7H29 - chains A and B; structure by X-ray diffraction, 1.77 A resolution.

Chain A:
Molecule: Serine protease subunit NS2B
From: Zika virus
UniProt: Q32ZE1 (POLG_ZIKV); residues 46-89 here correspond to UniProt positions 1414-1457 (UniProt number = residue number + 1368)
Amino-acid sequence (46 residues; numbered 44 to 89; the number before each row is that of its first residue):
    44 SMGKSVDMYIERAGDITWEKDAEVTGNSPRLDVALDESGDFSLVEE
Not modelled in the structure: 44-49, 89
Differences from the reference sequence: expression tag (44-45)

Chain B:
Molecule: Serine protease NS3
From: Zika virus
Notes: EC 3.4.21.91, 3.6.1.15, 3.6.4.13
UniProt: Q32ZE1 (POLG_ZIKV); residues 11-177 here correspond to UniProt positions 1509-1675 (UniProt number = residue number + 1498)
Amino-acid sequence (168 residues; each row starts with the number of its first residue):
    10 MKEVKKGETTDGVYRVMTRRLLGSTQVGVGVMQEGVFHTMWHVTKGAALR
    60 SGEGRLDPYWGDVKQDLVSYCGPWKLDAAWDGLSEVQLLAVPPGERAKNI
   110 QTLPGIFKTKDGDIGAVALDYPAGTSGSPILDKCGRVIGLYGNGVVIKNG
   160 SYVSAITQGKREEETPVE
Not modelled in the structure: 10-15, 172-177
Differences from the reference sequence: initiating methionine (10); conflict Lys107 (Arg1605 in Q32ZE1)
Residues lining bound ligands: 1,3-benzothiazole-6-sulfonamide (Z2F): His51, Tyr130, Pro131, Ala132, Ser135, Tyr150, Gly151, Tyr161
UniProt features mapped onto this chain:
  - active site (Charge relay system): His51, Asp75, Ser135

Interface between chain A and chain B:
Contacting residue pairs (91):
  Asp50(A) with Thr27(B); Arg28(B); Arg59(B), salt bridge
  Met51(A) with Met26(B); Val52(B); Thr53(B); Leu58(B), hydrophobic; Arg59(B), hydrogen bond (backbone-backbone)
  Tyr52(A) with Arg24(B); Val25(B); Met26(B), hydrogen bond (backbone-backbone); Arg28(B), hydrogen bond; Ser33(B); Arg59(B)
  Ile53(A) with Tyr23(B), hydrophobic; Arg24(B); Arg59(B), hydrogen bond (backbone-backbone); Ser60(B); Leu65(B), hydrophobic
  Glu54(A) with Tyr23(B); Arg24(B), hydrogen bond (backbone-backbone)
  Arg55(A) with Glu17(B); Asp20(B), hydrogen bond (side chain-backbone); Val22(B); Tyr23(B)
  Ala56(A) with Val22(B), hydrogen bond (backbone-backbone); Val100(B), hydrophobic; Ala106(B)
  Gly57(A) with Gly21(B); Val22(B), hydrogen bond (backbone-backbone)
  Asp58(A) with Leu98(B)
  Ile59(A) with Gly21(B); Val22(B); Val40(B), hydrophobic; Leu98(B), hydrophobic; Leu140(B), hydrophobic; Gly144(B); Val146(B), hydrophobic
  Thr60(A) with Asn108(B), hydrogen bond (backbone-side chain); Leu140(B)
  Trp61(A) with Glu94(B); Val95(B); Gln96(B); Gln110(B); Leu140(B); Asp141(B); Lys142(B)
  Glu62(A) with Gln96(B), hydrogen bond (backbone-side chain); Asn108(B)
  Ala65(A) with Gln96(B); Asn108(B)
  Glu66(A) with Ile109(B); Gln110(B), hydrogen bond (backbone-backbone)
  Val67(A) with Glu94(B); Gln110(B)
  Thr68(A) with Ile109(B); Gln110(B), hydrogen bond (backbone-backbone); Thr111(B), hydrogen bond (backbone-side chain); Leu128(B)
  Gly69(A) with Thr111(B), hydrogen bond (backbone-side chain); Ala127(B)
  Asn70(A) with Leu112(B); Ala127(B)
  Ser71(A) with Leu112(B), hydrogen bond (side chain-backbone); Pro113(B); Gly114(B)
  Pro72(A) with Gly114(B); Ile115(B), hydrogen bond (backbone-backbone); Ala127(B)
  Arg73(A) with Ile115(B); Lys117(B)
  Leu74(A) with Ile115(B), hydrogen bond (backbone-backbone); Phe116(B); Lys117(B), hydrogen bond (backbone-backbone); Ile156(B), hydrophobic
  Asp75(A) with Lys117(B), salt bridge
  Val76(A) with Phe116(B), hydrophobic; Lys117(B), hydrogen bond (backbone-backbone); Thr118(B)
  Leu78(A) with Lys73(B)
  Asp79(A) with Lys73(B)
  Glu80(A) with Lys73(B)
  Ser81(A) with Val72(B)
  Gly82(A) with Val72(B); Lys73(B); Asn152(B), hydrogen bond (backbone-side chain)
  Phe84(A) with Phe116(B), hydrophobic; Asn152(B); Gly153(B); Ala164(B), hydrophobic
  Leu86(A) with Val154(B), hydrophobic
Also at the interface, not in a pair above, chain A (33 interface residues in all): Ser85
Also at the interface, not in a pair above, chain B (58 interface residues in all): Thr19, Val36, Met41, Phe46, Ala57, Ile123, Pro138, Val155, Val162

Summary:
Chain A and chain B form an interface of 33 and 58 residues respectively, with 20 hydrogen bonds and 2 salt
bridges. Polar pairs include Asp50(A)-Arg59(B), Asp75(A)-Lys117(B) and Tyr52(A)-Arg28(B). Ligands of chain B:
1,3-benzothiazole-6-sulfonamide. From UniProt: 3 active-site residues on chain B.
Here chain A is Serine protease subunit NS2B and chain B is Serine protease NS3, both from Zika virus. Entry
7H29 (PanDDA analysis group deposition -- Crystal Structure of ZIKV NS2B-NS3 protease in complex with
Z1269184613) was determined by X-ray diffraction.
